7RA8 - chains H and L of the 9 polymer chains in the assembly; structure by electron microscopy, 3.10 A resolution.

== Chain H ==
Protein: Heavy chain Fab S2X259 Fab variable domain
From: Homo sapiens
Notes: antibody fragment or engineered binder
Amino-acid sequence (126 residues; row label = number of the first residue in the row):
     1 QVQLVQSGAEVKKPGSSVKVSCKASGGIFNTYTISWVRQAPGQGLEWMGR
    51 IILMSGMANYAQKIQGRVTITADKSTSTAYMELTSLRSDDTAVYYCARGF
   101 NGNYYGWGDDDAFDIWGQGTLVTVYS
Disordered / not traced: 1, 86-89, 125-126
Cystine bridges: Cys22-Cys96

== Chain L ==
Protein: Light chain Fab S2X259 Fab variable domain
From: Homo sapiens
Notes: antibody fragment or engineered binder
Amino-acid sequence (113 residues; row label = number of the first residue in the row):
     1 QTVLTQPPSVSGAPGQRVTISCTGSNSNIGAGYDVHWYQQLPGTAPKLLI
    51 CGNSNRPSGVPDRFSGSKSGTSASLAITGLQAEDEADYYCQSYDSSLSGP
   101 NWVFGGGTKLTVL
Disordered / not traced: 1-2, 12-17, 60-62, 111-113
Cystine bridges: Cys22-Cys90

== Chain H / chain L interface ==
Residue-residue contacts (5):
  Leu45(H) with Phe104(L)
  Trp47(H) with Trp102(L)
  Asp109(H) with Tyr93(L)
  Trp116(H) with Ala45(L), hydrophobic
  Gly117(H) with Ala45(L)
Other interface residues (no listed pair), chain H (10 interface residues in all): Gly44, Asp110, Ala112, Phe113, Asp114
Other interface residues (no listed pair), chain L (9 interface residues in all): Asp34, His36, Pro46, Leu48, Gly106

== Summary ==
10 residues of chain H face 9 of chain L across their interface.
Here chain H is Heavy chain Fab S2X259 Fab variable domain and chain L is Light chain Fab S2X259 Fab variable
domain, both from Homo sapiens. Entry 7RA8 (SARS-CoV-2 S glycoprotein in complex with S2X259 Fab) was
determined by electron microscopy together with 7RAL from the same study.
